5X6D - chains B and D of the 4 polymer chains in the assembly; structure by X-ray diffraction, 2.94 A resolution.

[Chain B]
Name: Listeriolysin positive regulatory factor A
Organism: Listeria monocytogenes
Reference sequence: Q4TVQ0 (Q4TVQ0_LISMN); residue numbers follow UniProt; this construct covers 1-237
Sequence (237 residues; each row starts with the number of its first residue):
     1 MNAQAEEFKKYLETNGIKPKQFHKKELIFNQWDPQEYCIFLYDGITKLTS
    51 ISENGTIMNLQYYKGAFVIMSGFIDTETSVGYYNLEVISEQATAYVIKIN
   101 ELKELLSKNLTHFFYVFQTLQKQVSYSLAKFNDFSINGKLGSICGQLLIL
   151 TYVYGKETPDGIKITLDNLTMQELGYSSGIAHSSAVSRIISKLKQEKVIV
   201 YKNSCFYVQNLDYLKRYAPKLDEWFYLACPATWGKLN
Unresolved in the structure: 1
From the paper describing this entry:
  - binding site for the 29-nt DNA strand: Ser184, Arg188

[Chain D]
Molecule: 29-nt DNA strand
Sequence (29 nucleotides; each row starts with the number of its first residue):
     1 CATCGTCGTTAACAAATGTTAATGCCTAC
Unresolved in the structure: 1

[Interface between chain B and chain D]
Contacting residue pairs (12; chain B residue first):
  Gly138(B) - DT17(D)  phosphate contact
  Lys139(B) - DT17(D)  hydrogen bond to the phosphate
  Lys139(B) - DG18(D)  phosphate contact
  Leu140(B) - DT17(D)  phosphate contact
  Ile180(B) - DG18(D)  phosphate contact
  His182(B) - DT19(D)  sugar contact
  Ser184(B) - DT19(D)  base contact
  Ser184(B) - DT20(D)  hydrogen bond to the base
  Ala185(B) - DT19(D)  base contact
  Arg188(B) - DT17(D)  base contact
  Arg188(B) - DG18(D)  hydrogen bond to the base
  Arg188(B) - DT19(D)  base contact
Also at the interface, not in a pair above, chain B (9 interface residues in all): Lys192
Also at the interface, not in a pair above, chain D (6 interface residues in all): DA16, DA21

[Summary]
The interface between chain B and chain D involves 9 residues on one side and 6 on the other; the contacts
include 3 hydrogen bonds. Among the polar pairs are Ser184(B)-DT20(D), Arg188(B)-DG18(D) and
Lys139(B)-DT17(D). The paper reports a binding site for the 29-nt DNA strand at Ser184(B) and Arg188(B).
Here chain B is Listeriolysin positive regulatory factor A (Listeria monocytogenes) and chain D is a 29-nt DNA
strand. Entry 5X6D (Crystal structure of PrfA-DNA binary complex) was determined by X-ray diffraction (same
publication as 5X6E).
